PDB entry 8DY7 | electron microscopy, 3.18 A resolution | chains D and F of the 11 polymer chains in the assembly

# Chain D
Name: DNA-directed RNA polymerase subunit beta'
Organism: Streptomyces venezuelae
Notes: EC 2.7.7.6
UniProt: F2RIS6 (F2RIS6_STRVP); residue numbers follow UniProt; this construct covers 2-1299
Chain sequence (1298 residues; each row starts with the number of its first residue):
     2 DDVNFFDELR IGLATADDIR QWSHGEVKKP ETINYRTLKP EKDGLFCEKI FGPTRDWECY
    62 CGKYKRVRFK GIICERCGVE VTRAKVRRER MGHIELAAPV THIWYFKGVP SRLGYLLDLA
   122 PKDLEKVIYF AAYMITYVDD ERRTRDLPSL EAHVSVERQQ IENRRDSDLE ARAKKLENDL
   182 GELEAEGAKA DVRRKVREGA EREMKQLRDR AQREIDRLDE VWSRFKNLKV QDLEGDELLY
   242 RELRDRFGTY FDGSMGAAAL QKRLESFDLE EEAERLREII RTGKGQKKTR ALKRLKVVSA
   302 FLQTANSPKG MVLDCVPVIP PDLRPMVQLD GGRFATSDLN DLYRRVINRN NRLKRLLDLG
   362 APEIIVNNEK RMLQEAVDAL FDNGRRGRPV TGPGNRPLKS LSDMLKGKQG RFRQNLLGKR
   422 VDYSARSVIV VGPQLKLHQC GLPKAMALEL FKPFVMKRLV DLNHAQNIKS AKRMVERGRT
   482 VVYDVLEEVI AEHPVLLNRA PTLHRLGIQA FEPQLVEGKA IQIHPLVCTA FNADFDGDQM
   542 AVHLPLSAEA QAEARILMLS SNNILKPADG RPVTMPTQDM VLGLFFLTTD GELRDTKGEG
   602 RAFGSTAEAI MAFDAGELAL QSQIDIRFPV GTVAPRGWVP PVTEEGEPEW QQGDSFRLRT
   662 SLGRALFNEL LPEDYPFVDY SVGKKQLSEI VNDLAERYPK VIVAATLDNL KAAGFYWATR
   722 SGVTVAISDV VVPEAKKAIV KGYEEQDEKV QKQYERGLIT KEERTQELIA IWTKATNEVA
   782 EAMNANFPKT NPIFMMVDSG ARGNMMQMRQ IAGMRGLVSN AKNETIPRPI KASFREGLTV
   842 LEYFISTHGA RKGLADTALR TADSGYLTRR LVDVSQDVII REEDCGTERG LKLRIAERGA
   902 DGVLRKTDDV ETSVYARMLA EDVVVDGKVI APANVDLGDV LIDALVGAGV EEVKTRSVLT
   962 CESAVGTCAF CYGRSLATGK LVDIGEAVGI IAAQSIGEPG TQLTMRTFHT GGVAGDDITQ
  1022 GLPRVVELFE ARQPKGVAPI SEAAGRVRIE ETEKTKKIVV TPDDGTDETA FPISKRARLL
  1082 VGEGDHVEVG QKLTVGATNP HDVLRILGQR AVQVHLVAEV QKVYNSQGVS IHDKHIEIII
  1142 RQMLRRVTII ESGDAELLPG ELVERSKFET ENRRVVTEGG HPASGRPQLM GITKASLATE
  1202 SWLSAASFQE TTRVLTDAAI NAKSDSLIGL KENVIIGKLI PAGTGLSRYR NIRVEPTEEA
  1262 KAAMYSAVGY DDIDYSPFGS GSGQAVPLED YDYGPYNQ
Not modelled in the structure: 1007-1017, 1266-1299
Sequence notes: conflict Asp2 (Leu in F2RIS6)
Metal / ion sites: Zn2+ site 1: Cys60, Cys62, Cys75, Cys78; Mg2+ near Asp537 (its only coordinating residue here); Zn2+ site 2: Cys886, Cys962, Cys969, Cys972

# Chain F
Name: RNA polymerase sigma factor SigA
Organism: Streptomyces venezuelae
UniProt: F2R7X6 (F2R7X6_STRVP); residues 0-515 here correspond to UniProt positions 52-567 (UniProt number = residue number + 52)
Chain sequence (516 residues; numbered 0 to 515; the number before each row is that of its first residue; numbering starts at 0):
     0 MVSASTSRTL PPEIAESESV MALIERGKAD GQIAGDDVRR AFEADQIPPT QWKNVLRSLN
    60 QILEEEGVTL MVSAAESPKR ARKSVAAKSP AKRTATKTVT ARTTVTKTTV TAAPASAAED
   120 ADPADEAGSA AKKTAAKKTV AKKTVAKKTV AKKTAAKKTT SKKDADELVE GEELLEDVAP
   180 GKGEEEETEG ESKGFVLSDE DEDDAPAQQV AVAGATADPV KDYLKQIGKV PLLNAEQEVE
   240 LAKRIEAGLF AEDKLANSDK LAPKLKRELE IIAEDGRRAK NHLLEANLRL VVSLAKRYTG
   300 RGMLFLDLIQ EGNLGLIRAV EKFDYTKGYK FSTYATWWIR QAITRAMADQ ARTIRIPVHM
   360 VEVINKLARV QRQMLQDLGR EPTPEELAKE LDMTPEKVIE VQKYGREPIS LHTPLGEDGD
   420 SEFGDLIEDS EAVVPADAVS FTLLQEQLHS VLDTLSEREA GVVSMRFGLT DGQPKTLDEI
   480 GKVYGVTRER IRQIESKTMS KLRHPSRSQV LRDYLD
Not modelled in the structure: 0-213, 515
Sequence notes: conflict Met0 (Phe52 in F2R7X6)

# Chain D / chain F interface
Contacting residue pairs (69; chain D residue first):
  Glu32(D) - Arg354(F)  salt bridge
  Thr33(D) - Thr352(F)  hydrogen bond (side chain-backbone)
  Ile34(D) - Ile353(F)
  Tyr36(D) - Ile353(F)  hydrophobic
  Tyr36(D) - Arg354(F)
  Tyr36(D) - Pro356(F)
  Tyr36(D) - Met359(F)
  Tyr36(D) - Tyr403(F)
  Arg37(D) - Tyr403(F)
  Arg69(D) - Gln472(F)  hydrogen bond
  Glu126(D) - Ala214(F)
  Lys127(D) - Ala214(F)
  Tyr130(D) - Ala214(F)  hydrophobic
  Ala132(D) - Ala214(F)
  Met327(D) - Thr352(F)
  Leu330(D) - Phe422(F)  hydrophobic
  Leu330(D) - Ile426(F)  hydrophobic
  Gly332(D) - Arg405(F)  hydrogen bond (backbone-side chain)
  Arg334(D) - Arg405(F)
  Arg334(D) - Glu406(F)  hydrogen bond (side chain-backbone)
  Phe335(D) - Pro407(F)
  Phe335(D) - Ile408(F)  hydrogen bond (backbone-backbone)
  Ala336(D) - Ile408(F)
  Ala336(D) - Leu410(F)  hydrophobic
  Thr337(D) - Ile408(F)  hydrogen bond (backbone-backbone)
  Thr337(D) - Ser409(F)
  Thr337(D) - Leu410(F)  hydrogen bond (backbone-backbone)
  Ser338(D) - His411(F)  hydrogen bond (backbone-side chain)
  Asp339(D) - Ser409(F)  hydrogen bond
  Asp339(D) - His411(F)
  Asp342(D) - Thr352(F)
  Arg345(D) - Arg351(F)
  Arg346(D) - Leu303(F)
  Arg350(D) - Asp306(F)  salt bridge
  Arg353(D) - Asp306(F)  salt bridge
  Arg353(D) - Gln309(F)
  Arg353(D) - Glu310(F)  salt bridge
  Arg353(D) - Leu313(F)
  Arg353(D) - Gln349(F)
  Arg356(D) - Leu313(F)
  Leu357(D) - Gln309(F)
  Leu357(D) - Leu313(F)  hydrophobic
  Leu360(D) - Ile316(F)  hydrophobic
  Pro363(D) - Glu284(F)
  Ile365(D) - Glu284(F)
  Ile366(D) - Gln309(F)
  Ile366(D) - Asn312(F)
  Ile366(D) - Ile316(F)  hydrophobic
  Asn369(D) - Leu305(F)
  Asn369(D) - Gln309(F)  hydrogen bond
  Glu370(D) - Gln309(F)
  Arg372(D) - Thr215(F)  hydrogen bond (side chain-backbone)
  Arg372(D) - Pro218(F)
  Arg372(D) - Asp221(F)  salt bridge
  Met373(D) - Leu305(F)  hydrophobic
  Met373(D) - Gln309(F)
  Glu376(D) - Pro218(F)
  Arg387(D) - Ala214(F)
  Arg387(D) - Thr215(F)  hydrogen bond (side chain-backbone)
  Arg387(D) - Ala216(F)
  Arg397(D) - Ser409(F)  hydrogen bond
  Arg397(D) - His411(F)
  Lys400(D) - Glu421(F)  salt bridge
  Gln410(D) - Gly418(F)
  Gln410(D) - Asp419(F)
  Asn468(D) - Asp512(F)  hydrogen bond
  Asn468(D) - Tyr513(F)
  Lys470(D) - Ser439(F)
  Arg474(D) - Asp512(F)  salt bridge
Interface residues without a listed pair, chain D (51 interface residues in all): Asn35, Pro326, Val328, Asn349, Gly388, Gln415, Ile469, Ser471, Lys473
Interface residues without a listed pair, chain F (47 interface residues in all): Tyr222, Gln225, Leu283, Leu287, Ile355, Thr412, Asp424, Ala435, Leu442

# Overview
The interface between chain D and chain F involves 51 residues on one side and 47 on the other; the contacts
include 14 hydrogen bonds and 7 salt bridges. Polar pairs include Glu32(D)-Arg354(F), Arg350(D)-Asp306(F) and
Arg353(D)-Asp306(F).
Chain D is DNA-directed RNA polymerase subunit beta' and chain F is RNA polymerase sigma factor SigA, both
from Streptomyces venezuelae; the structure, Streptomyces venezuelae RNAP transcription open promoter complex
with WhiA and WhiB transcription factors, was determined by electron microscopy together with 8DY9 from the
same study.
